5XBP - chains A and G of the 6 polymer chains in the assembly; structure by X-ray diffraction, 2.90 A resolution.

Chain A (and G):
Name: 3NT oxygenase alpha subunit
From: Diaphorobacter sp. DS2
Notes: chain G of this document is another copy of the same molecule, construct and numbering; everything in this record applies to it too
UniProt: M9PW10 (M9PW10_9BURK); numbering as in UniProt (aligned over 1-446)
Chain sequence (446 residues; numbered 1 to 446; the number before each row is that of its first residue):
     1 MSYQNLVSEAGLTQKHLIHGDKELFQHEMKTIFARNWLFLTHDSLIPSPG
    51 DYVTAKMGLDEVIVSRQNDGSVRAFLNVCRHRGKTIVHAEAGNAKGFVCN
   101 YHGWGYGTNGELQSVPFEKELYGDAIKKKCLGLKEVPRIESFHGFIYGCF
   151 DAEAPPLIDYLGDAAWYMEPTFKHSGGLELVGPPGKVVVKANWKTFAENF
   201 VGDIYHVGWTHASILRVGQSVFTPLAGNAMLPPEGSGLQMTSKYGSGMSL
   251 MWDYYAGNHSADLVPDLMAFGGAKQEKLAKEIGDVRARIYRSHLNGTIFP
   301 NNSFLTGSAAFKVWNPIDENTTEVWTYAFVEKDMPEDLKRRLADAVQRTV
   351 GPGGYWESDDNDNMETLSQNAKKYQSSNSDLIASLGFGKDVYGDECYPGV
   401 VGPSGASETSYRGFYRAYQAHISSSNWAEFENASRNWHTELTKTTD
Disordered / not traced: 1, 446
Ion coordination: 2Fe-2S cluster Fe: Cys79, His81, Cys99, His102; Fe ion: His206, His211, Asp360
Ligand contacts: 2Fe-2S cluster (FES): Cys79, His81, Arg82, Gly83, Lys84, Cys99, Tyr101, His102, Gly103, Trp104
What the authors report for this chain:
  - Fe ion coordination: His206, His211, Asp360
  - mutagenesis - M251L: unchanged catalytic activity on 2NT and 3NT
  - mutagenesis - I204A: decreased catalytic activity on 3NT
  - mutagenesis - N258V, V350F: decreased catalytic activity on 2NT and 3NT
  - mutagenesis - I204A/N258V: decreased catalytic activity on mononitrotoluene

How chain A and chain G interact:
Contacting residue pairs (74; chain A residue first):
  Met29(A) - Tyr374(G)
  Lys30(A) - Tyr374(G)
  Ala34(A) - Tyr374(G)  hydrophobic
  Ala34(A) - Gln375(G)
  Leu59(A) - Lys373(G)
  Asp60(A) - Lys373(G)
  Asp60(A) - Tyr374(G)
  Asp60(A) - Gln375(G)  hydrogen bond (side chain-backbone)
  Asp60(A) - Ser376(G)
  Leu76(A) - Gln375(G)
  Leu76(A) - Ser376(G)
  Asn77(A) - Asn370(G)
  Val78(A) - His16(G)
  Val78(A) - Asn370(G)
  Val78(A) - Ser376(G)
  Arg80(A) - Ile382(G)
  His81(A) - Leu381(G)
  His81(A) - Ile382(G)  hydrogen bond (backbone-backbone)
  His81(A) - Glu408(G)  salt bridge
  Arg82(A) - Gln14(G)  hydrogen bond
  Arg82(A) - Glu198(G)  salt bridge
  Arg82(A) - Leu367(G)
  Arg82(A) - Leu381(G)
  Arg82(A) - Ile382(G)  hydrogen bond (side chain-backbone)
  Arg82(A) - Ala383(G)
  Arg82(A) - Tyr411(G)
  Arg82(A) - Tyr415(G)
  Gly83(A) - His16(G)
  Gly83(A) - Asn370(G)  hydrogen bond (backbone-side chain)
  Gly83(A) - Leu381(G)
  Lys84(A) - Asn363(G)  hydrogen bond
  Lys84(A) - Thr366(G)
  Lys84(A) - Leu367(G)
  Lys84(A) - Asn370(G)
  Thr85(A) - Thr366(G)  hydrogen bond (backbone-side chain)
  Thr85(A) - Asn370(G)  hydrogen bond
  His88(A) - Thr366(G)
  Asn100(A) - Trp209(G)  hydrogen bond
  Asn100(A) - Thr210(G)  hydrogen bond (backbone-side chain)
  Asn100(A) - Asn363(G)
  Tyr101(A) - Asn199(G)  hydrogen bond
  Tyr101(A) - Asp203(G)  hydrogen bond
  Tyr101(A) - His206(G)
  Tyr101(A) - Thr210(G)  hydrogen bond (backbone-side chain)
  Tyr101(A) - Asn363(G)
  Tyr101(A) - Met364(G)
  Tyr101(A) - Leu367(G)  hydrophobic
  His102(A) - Asp203(G)  salt bridge
  His102(A) - Tyr205(G)
  His102(A) - His206(G)
  His102(A) - Asn228(G)  hydrogen bond (backbone-side chain)
  Gly103(A) - Trp209(G)
  Trp104(A) - Tyr205(G)
  Trp104(A) - Ile382(G)  hydrophobic
  Val115(A) - Tyr205(G)
  Pro116(A) - Tyr205(G)  hydrogen bond (backbone-side chain)
  Phe117(A) - Asn228(G)
  Phe117(A) - Ala229(G)
  Phe117(A) - Leu231(G)
  Glu120(A) - Leu231(G)
  Glu120(A) - Lys389(G)  hydrogen bond (backbone-side chain)
  Leu121(A) - Leu231(G)  hydrophobic
  Leu121(A) - Leu385(G)  hydrophobic
  Leu121(A) - Gly386(G)  hydrogen bond (backbone-backbone)
  Leu121(A) - Lys389(G)  hydrogen bond (backbone-side chain)
  Leu121(A) - Ala406(G)
  Tyr122(A) - Tyr205(G)  hydrophobic
  Tyr122(A) - Ser384(G)
  Tyr122(A) - Leu385(G)  hydrophobic
  Tyr122(A) - Glu408(G)
  Ala125(A) - Ser384(G)  hydrogen bond (backbone-side chain)
  Leu131(A) - Ile382(G)  hydrophobic
  Lys134(A) - Gln375(G)  hydrogen bond (side chain-backbone)
  Phe150(A) - Gln375(G)
Interface residues without a listed pair, chain A (32 interface residues in all): Val98, Cys99
Interface residues without a listed pair, chain G (38 interface residues in all): Met230, Asp362, Ser379, Asp380, Phe387, Ser404

Summary:
The interface between chain A and chain G involves 32 residues on one side and 38 on the other, with 20
hydrogen bonds and 3 salt bridges. Polar contacts include His81(A)-Glu408(G), Arg82(A)-Glu198(G) and
His102(A)-Asp203(G). From the paper: N258V and V350F of chain A reduce catalytic activity on 2NT and 3NT; Fe
ion coordination by His206(A), His211(A) and Asp360(A); 5 substitutions were tested in all.
Both chains are 3NT oxygenase alpha subunit (Diaphorobacter sp. DS2). Entry 5XBP (Oxygenase component of
3-nitrotoluene dioxygenase from Diaphorobacter sp. strain DS2) was determined by X-ray diffraction.
